6PMI - chains A and C of the 9 polymer chains in the assembly; structure by electron microscopy, 3.86 A resolution.

[Chain A]
Name: DNA-directed RNA polymerase subunit alpha
Source organism: Escherichia coli O157:H7
Notes: EC 2.7.7.6
UniProt: P0A7Z6 (RPOA_ECO57); residue numbers follow UniProt; this construct covers 1-329
Chain sequence (329 residues; numbered 1 to 329; the number before each row is that of its first residue):
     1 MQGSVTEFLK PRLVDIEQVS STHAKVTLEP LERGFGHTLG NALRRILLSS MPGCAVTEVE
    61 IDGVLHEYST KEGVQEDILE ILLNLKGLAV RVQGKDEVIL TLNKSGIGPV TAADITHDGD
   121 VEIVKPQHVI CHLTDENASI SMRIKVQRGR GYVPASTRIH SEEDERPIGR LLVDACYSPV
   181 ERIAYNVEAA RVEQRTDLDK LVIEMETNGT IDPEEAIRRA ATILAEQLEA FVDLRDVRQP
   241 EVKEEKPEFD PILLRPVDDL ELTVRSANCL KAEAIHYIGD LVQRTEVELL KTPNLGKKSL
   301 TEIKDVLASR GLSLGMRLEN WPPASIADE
Not modelled in the structure: 1-5, 236-329

[Chain C]
Name: DNA-directed RNA polymerase subunit beta
Source organism: Escherichia coli O45:K1 (strain S88 / ExPEC)
Notes: EC 2.7.7.6
UniProt: B7MIX3 (RPOB_ECO45); residues 1-1342 here = UniProt positions 1-1342
Chain sequence (1342 residues; each row starts with the number of its first residue):
     1 MVYSYTEKKR IRKDFGKRPQ VLDVPYLLSI QLDSFQKFIE QDPEGQYGLE AAFRSVFPIQ
    61 SYSGNSELQY VSYRLGEPVF DVQECQIRGV TYSAPLRVKL RLVIYEREAP EGTVKDIKEQ
   121 EVYMGEIPLM TDNGTFVING TERVIVSQLH RSPGVFFDSD KGKTHSSGKV LYNARIIPYR
   181 GSWLDFEFDP KDNLFVRIDR RRKLPATIIL RALNYTTEQI LDLFFEKVIF EIRDNKLQME
   241 LVPERLRGET ASFDIEANGK VYVEKGRRIT ARHIRQLEKD DVKLIEVPVE YIAGKVVAKD
   301 YIDESTGELI CAANMELSLD LLAKLSQSGH KRIETLFTND LDHGPYISET LRVDPTNDRL
   361 SALVEIYRMM RPGEPPTREA AESLFENLFF SEDRYDLSAV GRMKFNRSLL REEIEGSGIL
   421 SKDDIIDVMK KLIDIRNGKG EVDDIDHLGN RRIRSVGEMA ENQFRVGLVR VERAVKERLS
   481 LGDLDTLMPQ DMINAKPISA AVKEFFGSSQ LSQFMDQNNP LSEITHKRRI SALGPGGLTR
   541 ERAGFEVRDV HPTHYGRVCP IETPEGPNIG LINSLSVYAQ TNEYGFLETP YRKVTDGVVT
   601 DEIHYLSAIE EGNYVIAQAN SNLDEEGHFV EDLVTCRSKG ESSLFSRDQV DYMDVSTQQV
   661 VSVGASLIPF LEHDDANRAL MGANMQRQAV PTLRADKPLV GTGMERAVAV DSGVTAVAKR
   721 GGVVQYVDAS RIVIKVNEDE MYPGEAGIDI YNLTKYTRSN QNTCINQMPC VSLGEPVERG
   781 DVLADGPSTD LGELALGQNM RVAFMPWNGY NFEDSILVSE RVVQEDRFTT IHIQELACVS
   841 RDTKLGPEEI TADIPNVGEA ALSKLDESGI VYIGAEVTGG DILVGKVTPK GETQLTPEEK
   901 LLRAIFGEKA SDVKDSSLRV PNGVSGTVID VQVFTRDGVE KDKRALEIEE MQLKQAKKDL
   961 SEELQILEAG LFSRIRAVLV AGGVEAEKLD KLPRDRWLEL GLTDEEKQNQ LEQLAEQYDE
  1021 LKHEFEKKLE AKRRKITQGD DLAPGVLKIV KVYLAVKRRI QPGDKMAGRH GNKGVISKIN
  1081 PIEDMPYDEN GTPVDIVLNP LGVPSRMNIG QILETHLGMA AKGIGDKINA MLKQQQEVAK
  1141 LREFIQRAYD LGADVRQKVD LSTFSDEEVM RLAENLRKGM PIATPVFDGA KEAEIKELLK
  1201 LGDLPTSGQI RLYDGRTGEQ FERPVTVGYM YMLKLNHLVD DKMHARSTGS YSLVTQQPLG
  1261 GKAQFGGQRF GEMEVWALEA YGAAYTLQEM LTVKSDDVNG RTKMYKNIVD GNHQMEPGMP
  1321 ESFNVLLKEI RSLGINIELE DE
Not modelled in the structure: 1-2
Curated features (UniProtKB/Swiss-Prot):
  - modified residue (N6-acetyllysine): Lys1022, Lys1200
From the paper describing this entry:
  - binding site for Synthetic template strand DNA: Arg470, Asn494, Lys496

[Chain A / chain C interface]
Residue-residue contacts (32):
  Asn41(A) - Gly1215(C)
  Asn41(A) - Thr1217(C)  hydrogen bond (side chain-backbone)
  Asn41(A) - Gly1218(C)
  Arg44(A) - Tyr1087(C)
  Arg45(A) - Glu1083(C)
  Arg45(A) - Asp1084(C)  salt bridge
  Arg45(A) - Gly1215(C)  hydrogen bond (side chain-backbone)
  Arg45(A) - Arg1216(C)  hydrogen bond (side chain-backbone)
  Leu65(A) - Ile873(C)  hydrophobic
  His66(A) - Gly874(C)
  His66(A) - Ile929(C)
  Tyr68(A) - Tyr756(C)
  Thr70(A) - Ala729(C)
  Lys71(A) - Asp728(C)
  Lys71(A) - Ala729(C)
  Glu72(A) - Asp728(C)
  Gly73(A) - Tyr726(C)  hydrogen bond (backbone-side chain)
  Gly73(A) - Asp728(C)  hydrogen bond (backbone-side chain)
  Val74(A) - Asp728(C)  hydrogen bond (backbone-side chain)
  Val74(A) - Ala729(C)  hydrogen bond (backbone-backbone)
  Gln75(A) - Pro769(C)
  Asp77(A) - Tyr756(C)  hydrogen bond
  Glu80(A) - Met768(C)
  Leu83(A) - Arg694(C)
  Thr134(A) - Val727(C)
  Tyr152(A) - Gln824(C)
  Asp174(A) - Asp826(C)
  Cys176(A) - Gln824(C)  hydrogen bond
  Arg182(A) - Asn1090(C)  hydrogen bond
  Ile183(A) - Gly1091(C)
  Ala184(A) - Asn1090(C)
  Ala184(A) - Gly1091(C)
Interface residues without a listed pair, chain A (26 interface residues in all): Leu48, Glu76, Ile159, Tyr185
Interface residues without a listed pair, chain C (31 interface residues in all): Ser730, Lys755, Leu773, Val823, Glu876, Thr927, Val928, Ala1055, Thr1092

[Summary]
26 residues of chain A and 31 residues of chain C are in contact; the contacts include 10 hydrogen bonds and 1
salt bridge. Among the polar pairs are Arg45(A)-Asp1084(C), Asn41(A)-Thr1217(C) and Arg45(A)-Gly1215(C). From
the paper: a binding site for Synthetic template strand DNA at Arg470(C), Asn494(C) and Lys496(C).
Here chain A is DNA-directed RNA polymerase subunit alpha (Escherichia coli O157:H7) and chain C is
DNA-directed RNA polymerase subunit beta (Escherichia coli O45:K1 (strain S88 / ExPEC)). Entry 6PMI
(Sigm28-transcription initiation complex with specific promoter at the state 1) was determined by electron
microscopy together with 6PMJ from the same study.
